Entry 3LIV (X-ray diffraction, 2.59 A resolution); this record covers chains A and B.

[Chain A (and B)]
Name: Protease
Source organism: Human T-lymphotropic virus 1
Notes: chain B of this document is another copy of the same molecule, construct and numbering; everything in this record applies to it too
UniProtKB: Q82134 (Q82134_9DELA); numbering as in UniProt (aligned over 1-116)
Sequence (116 residues; numbered 1 to 116; the number before each row is that of its first residue):
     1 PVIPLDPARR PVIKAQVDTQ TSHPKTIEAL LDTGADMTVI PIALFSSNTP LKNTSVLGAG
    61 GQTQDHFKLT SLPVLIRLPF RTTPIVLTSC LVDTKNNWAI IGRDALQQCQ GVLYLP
Construct notes: engineered mutation I40 (Leu in Q82134)
Small-molecule neighbours: kni-10683 (E16; (4R)-3-[(2S,3S)-3-[[(2S)-2-[[(2S)-2-azanyl-2-phenyl-ethanoyl]amino]-3,3-dimethyl-butanoyl]amino]-2-hydroxy-4-phenyl-but anoyl]-N-[(2R)-3,3-dimethylbutan-2-yl]-5,5-dimethyl-1,3-thiazolidine-4-carboxamide): R10, D32, G34, A35, D36, M37, V39, V56, L57, G58, A59, F67, L91, W98, I100
What the authors report for this chain:
  - catalytic residues: D32 (citing earlier work)

[Interface between chain A and chain B]
Residue-residue contacts (90; chain A residue first):
  P1(A) - L113(B)
  P1(A) - Y114(B)
  P1(A) - L115(B)  hydrogen bond (backbone-backbone)
  V2(A) - V112(B)  hydrophobic
  V2(A) - L113(B)
  V2(A) - Y114(B)  hydrophobic
  I3(A) - V112(B)
  I3(A) - L113(B)  hydrogen bond (backbone-backbone)
  I3(A) - L115(B)  hydrophobic
  P4(A) - V112(B)  hydrophobic
  L5(A) - T33(B)
  L5(A) - Q107(B)
  L5(A) - G111(B)
  L5(A) - V112(B)
  L5(A) - L113(B)
  D6(A) - R103(B)  hydrogen bond (backbone-side chain)
  D6(A) - Q107(B)
  P7(A) - D36(B)
  P7(A) - R103(B)  hydrogen bond (backbone-side chain)
  P7(A) - D104(B)
  P7(A) - Q107(B)
  R9(A) - R103(B)
  R10(A) - D36(B)  salt bridge
  R10(A) - R103(B)
  P11(A) - T33(B)
  P11(A) - R103(B)
  L31(A) - T33(B)  hydrogen bond (backbone-side chain)
  L31(A) - L113(B)  hydrophobic
  D32(A) - D32(B)
  D32(A) - T33(B)
  D32(A) - G34(B)  hydrogen bond (side chain-backbone)
  T33(A) - P11(B)
  T33(A) - L31(B)  hydrogen bond (side chain-backbone)
  T33(A) - D32(B)
  T33(A) - T33(B)  hydrogen bond (backbone-side chain)
  T33(A) - L113(B)
  G34(A) - D32(B)
  D36(A) - P7(B)
  L57(A) - W98(B)  hydrophobic
  G58(A) - G60(B)
  G58(A) - W98(B)
  A59(A) - G58(B)
  A59(A) - F67(B)
  A59(A) - W98(B)  hydrophobic
  G60(A) - G58(B)
  G60(A) - G60(B)
  G60(A) - G61(B)
  G61(A) - G60(B)
  F67(A) - A59(B)
  F80(A) - P116(B)
  R81(A) - P116(B)
  W98(A) - G58(B)
  W98(A) - A59(B)  hydrophobic
  R103(A) - D6(B)  hydrogen bond (side chain-backbone)
  R103(A) - P7(B)  hydrogen bond (side chain-backbone)
  R103(A) - R9(B)
  R103(A) - R10(B)
  R103(A) - P11(B)
  D104(A) - P7(B)
  L106(A) - L115(B)  hydrophobic
  Q107(A) - L5(B)
  Q107(A) - D6(B)
  Q107(A) - P7(B)
  C109(A) - P116(B)
  Q110(A) - P116(B)
  G111(A) - L5(B)
  G111(A) - Y114(B)
  V112(A) - V2(B)  hydrophobic
  V112(A) - I3(B)
  V112(A) - L5(B)
  V112(A) - L113(B)
  V112(A) - Y114(B)  hydrogen bond (backbone-backbone)
  L113(A) - P1(B)
  L113(A) - V2(B)
  L113(A) - I3(B)  hydrogen bond (backbone-backbone)
  L113(A) - L31(B)  hydrophobic
  L113(A) - T33(B)
  L113(A) - V112(B)
  Y114(A) - P1(B)
  Y114(A) - V2(B)  hydrophobic
  Y114(A) - G111(B)
  Y114(A) - V112(B)  hydrogen bond (backbone-backbone)
  L115(A) - P1(B)  hydrogen bond (backbone-backbone)
  L115(A) - I3(B)  hydrophobic
  L115(A) - F80(B)  hydrophobic
  L115(A) - L106(B)  hydrophobic
  L115(A) - G111(B)
  P116(A) - P1(B)
  P116(A) - C109(B)
  P116(A) - Q110(B)
Other interface residues (no listed pair), chain A (41 interface residues in all): I13, L30, Q62, T63, H66
Other interface residues (no listed pair), chain B (40 interface residues in all): P4, I13, L30, L57, T63, H66, R81

[In short]
41 residues of chain A face 40 of chain B across their interface, with 14 hydrogen bonds and 1 salt bridge.
Polar pairs include R10(A)-D36(B), D6(A)-R103(B) and P7(A)-R103(B). Bound to chain A: kni-10683. The paper
reports the catalytic residue D32(A).
Both chains are Protease (Human T-lymphotropic virus 1). Entry 3LIV (crystal structure of HTLV protease
complexed with the inhibitor KNI-10683) was determined by X-ray diffraction, deposited together with 3LIN,
3LIQ, 3LIT, 3LIX and 3LIY.
